Entry 8G5P (electron microscopy, 2.78 A resolution); this record covers chains A and B of the 5 polymer chains in the assembly.

[Chain A]
Protein: DNA polymerase subunit gamma-1
From: Homo sapiens
Notes: EC 2.7.7.7
UniProt: P54098 (DPOG1_HUMAN); residues 1-1239 here = UniProt positions 1-1239
Chain sequence (1239 residues; numbered 1 to 1239; the number before each row is that of its first residue):
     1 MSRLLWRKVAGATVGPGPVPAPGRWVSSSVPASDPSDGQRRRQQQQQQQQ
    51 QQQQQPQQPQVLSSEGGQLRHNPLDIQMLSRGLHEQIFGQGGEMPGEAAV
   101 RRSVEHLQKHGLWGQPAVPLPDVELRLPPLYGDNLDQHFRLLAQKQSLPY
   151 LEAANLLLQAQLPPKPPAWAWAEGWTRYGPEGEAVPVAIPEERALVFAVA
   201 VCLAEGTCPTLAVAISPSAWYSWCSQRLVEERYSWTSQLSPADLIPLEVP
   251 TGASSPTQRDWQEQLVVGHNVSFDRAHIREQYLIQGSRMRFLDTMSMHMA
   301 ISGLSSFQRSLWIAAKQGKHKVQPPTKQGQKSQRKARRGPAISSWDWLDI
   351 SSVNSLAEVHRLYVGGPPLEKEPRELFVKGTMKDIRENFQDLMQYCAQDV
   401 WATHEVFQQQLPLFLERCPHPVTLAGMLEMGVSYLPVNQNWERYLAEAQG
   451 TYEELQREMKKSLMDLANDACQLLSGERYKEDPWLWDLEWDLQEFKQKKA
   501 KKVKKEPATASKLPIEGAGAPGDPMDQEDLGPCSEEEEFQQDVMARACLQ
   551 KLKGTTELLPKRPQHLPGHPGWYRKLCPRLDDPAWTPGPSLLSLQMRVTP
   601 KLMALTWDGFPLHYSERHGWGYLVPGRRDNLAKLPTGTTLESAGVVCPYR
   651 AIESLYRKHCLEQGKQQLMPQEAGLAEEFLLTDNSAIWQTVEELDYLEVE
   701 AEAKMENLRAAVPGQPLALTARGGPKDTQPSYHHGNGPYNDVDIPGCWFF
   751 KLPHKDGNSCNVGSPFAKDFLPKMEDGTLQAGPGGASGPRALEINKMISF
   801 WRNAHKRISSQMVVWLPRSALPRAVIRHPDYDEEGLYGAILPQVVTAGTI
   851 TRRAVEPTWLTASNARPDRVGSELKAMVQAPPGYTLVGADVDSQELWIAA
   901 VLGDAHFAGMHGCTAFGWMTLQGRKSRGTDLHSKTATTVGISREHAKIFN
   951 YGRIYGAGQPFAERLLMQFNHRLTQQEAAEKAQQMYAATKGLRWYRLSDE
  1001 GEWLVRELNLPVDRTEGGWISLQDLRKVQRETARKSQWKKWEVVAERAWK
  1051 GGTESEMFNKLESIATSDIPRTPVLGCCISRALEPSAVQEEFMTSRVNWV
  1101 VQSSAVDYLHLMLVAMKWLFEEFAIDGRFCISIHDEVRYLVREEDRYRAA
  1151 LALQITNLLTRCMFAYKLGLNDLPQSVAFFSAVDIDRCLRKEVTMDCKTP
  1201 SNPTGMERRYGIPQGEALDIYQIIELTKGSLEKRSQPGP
Unresolved in the structure: 1-77, 250-261, 317-339, 496-533, 627-737, 998-1049, 1233-1239
Sequence notes: engineered mutation A198 (Asp in P54098), A200 (Glu in P54098)
Curated features (UniProtKB/Swiss-Prot):
  - region: Q43 to Q55 (Does not contribute to polymerase and exonuclease enzymatic activities), T858 to N864 (Trigger loop)
  - motif: V267 to R275 (Exo II), Y395 to T403 (Exo III), V887 to L896 (Pol A), R943 to G958 (Pol B), H1134 to V1141 (Pol C)
  - binding site (DNA): S306, S593, K806, T849, T1094, S1095
  - binding site (RNA): R579, H754, G763, K768, S863, R869
  - binding site (a 2'-deoxyribonucleoside 5'-triphosphate): D890, V891, S893, E895, R943, K947, Y951, D1135
  - binding site (Mg(2+)): D890, V891, D1135
  - site (Critical for replication fidelity and mismatch recognition): R853, Q1102
  - natural variant: R3 (R3P: In PEOB1 and SANDO), Q55 (Q55QQ; Q55QQQ), R227 (R227W: In PEOB1 and MTDPS4B), R232 (R232G: In MTDPS4A; R232H: In LS), L244 (L244P: In MTDPS4A), T251 (T251I: In PEOB1, MTDPS4A and MTDPS4B), G268 (G268A: In PEOB1), R275 (R275Q: Found in a patient with epileptic encephalopathy, developmental delay and moderate intellectual disability; uncertain significance), H277 (H277L: In PEOB1; uncertain significance), G303 (G303R: In MTDPS4A), L304 (L304R: In PEOB1 and SANDO; L304SANDO: In PEOB1), S305 (S305R: In MTDPS4A), 52 further natural variant entries in UniProt
  - mutagenesis: D274 (D274A: Unable to idle at the 5'-end of the nascent DNA strand. Continues DNA synthesis into double-stranded DNA past the 5'-end creating a flap structure that cannot be ligated), K498 (K498C: Decreases processive DNA synthesis), K499 (K499C: Decreases processive DNA synthesis), K501 (K501C: Decreases processive DNA synthesis), V543 to L558 (Markedly decreases the stimulation by POLG2, resulting in impaired processive DNA synthesis), L549 (L549N: Decreases processive DNA synthesis), L552 (L552N: Decreases processive DNA synthesis), K553 (K553N: Decreases processive DNA synthesis), R853 (R853A: Abolishes primer DNA extention in the presence of dNTPs. Impairs intrinsic polymerase processivity. Enhances exonuclease activity leading to primer DNA degradation), D890 (D890N: Abolishes DNA polymerase activity), D1135 (D1135N: Abolishes DNA polymerase activity)
What the authors report for this chain:
  - mutagenesis - R309A: decreased catalytic activity (exonuclease activity)
  - disease-associated variants - R807P: decreased catalytic activity (proofreading activity)

[Chain B]
Protein: DNA polymerase subunit gamma-2, mitochondrial
From: Homo sapiens
Notes: EC 2.7.7.7
UniProt: Q9UHN1 (DPOG2_HUMAN); numbering as in UniProt (aligned over 1-485)
Chain sequence (485 residues; numbered 1 to 485; the number before each row is that of its first residue):
     1 MRSRVAVRACHKVCRCLLSGFGGRVDAGQPELLTERSSPKGGHVKSHAEL
    51 EGNGEHPEAPGSGEGSEALLEICQRRHFLSGSKQQLSRDSLLSGCHPGFG
   101 PLGVELRKNLAAEWWTSVVVFREQVFPVDALHHKPGPLLPGDSAFRLVSA
   151 ETLREILQDKELSKEQLVAFLENVLKTSGKLRENLLHGALEHYVNCLDLV
   201 NKRLPYGLAQIGVCFHPVFDTKQIRNGVKSIGEKTEASLVWFTPPRTSNQ
   251 WLDFWLRHRLQWWRKFAMSPSNFSSSDCQDEEGRKGNKLYYNFPWGKELI
   301 ETLWNLGDHELLHMYPGNVSKLHGRDGRKNVVPCVLSVNGDLDRGMLAYL
   351 YDSFQLTENSFTRKKNLHRKVLKLHPCLAPIKVALDVGRGPTLELRQVCQ
   401 GLFNELLENGISVWPGYLETMQSSLEQLYSKYDEMSILFTVLVTETTLEN
   451 GLIHLRSRDTTMKEMMHISKLKDFLIKYISSAKNV
Unresolved in the structure: 1-63, 161-169, 356-361
Curated features (UniProtKB/Swiss-Prot):
  - modified residue: S38 (Phosphoserine)
  - natural variant: R182 (R182W: In MTDPS16), G416 (G416A: No functional deficit), D433 (D433Y: In MTDPS16B), G451 (G451E: In PEOA4)

[How chain A and chain B interact]
Pairs across the interface (34; chain A residue first):
  E454(A) - Q261(B)
  R457(A) - V485(B)
  E458(A) - P270(B)
  E458(A) - S271(B)  hydrogen bond (side chain-backbone)
  K461(A) - A267(B)
  K461(A) - P270(B)
  D465(A) - M268(B)
  N468(A) - D459(B)
  C471(A) - T460(B)  hydrogen bond
  Q472(A) - R369(B)
  L474(A) - M462(B)  hydrophobic
  R478(A) - N366(B)  hydrogen bond (side chain-backbone)
  R546(A) - L402(B)
  R546(A) - E405(B)
  A547(A) - V398(B)  hydrophobic
  Q550(A) - V398(B)
  Q550(A) - T447(B)  hydrogen bond (side chain-backbone)
  Q550(A) - L448(B)
  Q550(A) - G451(B)
  K551(A) - N450(B)
  K551(A) - H467(B)  hydrogen bond (backbone-side chain)
  L552(A) - H467(B)
  L559(A) - K470(B)
  L566(A) - E464(B)
  P567(A) - E464(B)
  G568(A) - M462(B)
  H569(A) - M462(B)
  H569(A) - E464(B)  salt bridge
  Y573(A) - T460(B)
  W585(A) - K477(B)
  W585(A) - S481(B)
  T586(A) - S481(B)  hydrogen bond
  P587(A) - Y478(B)  hydrophobic
  P587(A) - S481(B)
Other interface residues (no listed pair), chain A (31 interface residues in all): D469, S475, K553, P570, P783, R790, S1201
Other interface residues (no listed pair), chain B (33 interface residues in all): D253, R264, R363, K364, K373, T461, K463, I468, F474

[Overview]
31 residues of chain A and 33 residues of chain B are in contact; the contacts include 6 hydrogen bonds and 1
salt bridge. Polar contacts include H569(A)-E464(B), E458(A)-S271(B) and C471(A)-T460(B). The paper reports
that R309A of chain A reduces catalytic activity (exonuclease activity); R807P of chain A reduces catalytic
activity (proofreading activity).
Here chain A is DNA polymerase subunit gamma-1 and chain B is DNA polymerase subunit gamma-2, mitochondrial,
both from Homo sapiens. Entry 8G5P (Cryo-EM structure of the Guide loop Engagement Complex (V) of Human
Mitochondrial DNA Polymerase Gamma) was determined by electron microscopy (same publication as 8G5I, 8G5J,
8G5K, 8G5L, 8G5N, 8G5O and 8T7E).
